PDB entry 1TMF | X-ray diffraction, 3.50 A resolution | chains 1 and 2 of the 4 polymer chains in the assembly

[Chain 1]
Name: Theiler's murine encephalomyelitis virus (subunit VP1)
From: Theiler's encephalomyelitis virus
UniProt: P08544 (POLG_TMEVB); residues 1-276 here correspond to UniProt positions 647-922 (UniProt number = residue number + 646)
Chain sequence (276 residues; each row starts with the number of its first residue):
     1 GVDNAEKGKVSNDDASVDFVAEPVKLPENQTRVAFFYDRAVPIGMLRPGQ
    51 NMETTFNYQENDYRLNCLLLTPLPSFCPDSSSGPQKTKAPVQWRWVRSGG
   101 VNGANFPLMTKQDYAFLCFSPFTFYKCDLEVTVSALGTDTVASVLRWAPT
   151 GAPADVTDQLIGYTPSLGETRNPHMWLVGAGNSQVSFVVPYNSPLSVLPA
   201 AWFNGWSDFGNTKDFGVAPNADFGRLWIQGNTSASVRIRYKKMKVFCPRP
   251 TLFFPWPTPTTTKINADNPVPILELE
Construct notes: conflict Thr-138 (Met784 in P08544), Asp-139 (Thr785 in P08544), Thr-140 (Arg786 in P08544)
Curated features (UniProtKB/Swiss-Prot):
  - site: Glu-276 (Cleavage)

[Chain 2]
Name: Theiler's murine encephalomyelitis virus (subunit VP2)
From: Theiler's encephalomyelitis virus
UniProt: P08544 (POLG_TMEVB); residues 1-267 here correspond to UniProt positions 148-414 (UniProt number = residue number + 147)
Chain sequence (267 residues; each row starts with the number of its first residue):
     1 DQNTEEMENLSDRVASDKAGNSATNTQSTVGRLCGYGKSHHGEHPASCAD
    51 TATDKVLAAERYYTIDLASWTTSQEAFSHIRIPLPHVLAGEDGGVFGATL
   101 RRHYLCKTGWRVQVQCNASQFHAGSLLVFMAPEFYTGKGTKTGTMEPSDP
   151 FTMDTEWRSPQGAPTGYRYDSRTGFFATNHQNQWQWTVYPHQILNLRTNT
   201 TVDLEVPYVNVAPSSSWTQHANWTLVVAVLSPLQYATGSSPDVQITASLQ
   251 PVNPVFNGLRHETVIAQ
Curated features (UniProtKB/Swiss-Prot):
  - site: Gln-267 (Cleavage)

[Chain 1 / chain 2 interface]
Residue-residue contacts (86; chain 1 residue first):
  Asn-4(1) with Asp-1(2)
  Glu-6(1) with Val-30(2); Gln-192(2); Ile-193(2), hydrogen bond (backbone-backbone); Asn-195(2); Thr-198(2), hydrogen bond; Asn-199(2)
  Lys-7(1) with Val-30(2); Leu-33(2); Gln-192(2)
  Gly-8(1) with Leu-33(2); His-191(2)
  Asp-79(1) with Met-145(2)
  Arg-94(1) with Glu-146(2), salt bridge; Tyr-169(2), hydrogen bond
  Trp-95(1) with Arg-168(2); Tyr-169(2), hydrophobic; Phe-176(2); Ala-177(2), hydrophobic
  Val-96(1) with Arg-168(2); Gly-174(2); Phe-175(2); Phe-176(2), hydrogen bond (backbone-backbone)
  Arg-97(1) with Arg-168(2); Arg-172(2); Thr-173(2); Gly-174(2)
  Asn-105(1) with Gly-174(2); Phe-175(2)
  Leu-108(1) with Phe-175(2), hydrophobic
  Tyr-114(1) with Phe-175(2)
  Leu-117(1) with Phe-176(2), hydrophobic; His-180(2)
  Thr-123(1) with Glu-133(2)
  Phe-124(1) with Glu-133(2); Val-209(2), hydrophobic
  Leu-195(1) with Val-211(2), hydrophobic
  Ser-196(1) with Val-211(2), hydrogen bond (backbone-backbone)
  Val-197(1) with Asn-210(2); Val-211(2)
  Ala-201(1) with Thr-178(2)
  Trp-202(1) with Glu-133(2); Phe-134(2); Tyr-135(2); Asn-179(2)
  Phe-203(1) with Glu-133(2); His-220(2)
  Asn-204(1) with Pro-150(2); Gln-219(2); His-220(2); Ala-221(2), hydrogen bond (backbone-backbone)
  Gly-205(1) with Gln-219(2)
  Trp-206(1) with Glu-146(2), hydrogen bond; Phe-151(2), hydrophobic; Gln-219(2), hydrogen bond (backbone-side chain)
  Ser-207(1) with Gln-219(2)
  Asp-208(1) with Gln-219(2), hydrogen bond
  Asn-211(1) with Glu-146(2)
  Thr-212(1) with Lys-141(2); Thr-144(2); Glu-146(2)
  Lys-213(1) with Glu-146(2), hydrogen bond (backbone-side chain)
  Asp-214(1) with Glu-146(2), hydrogen bond (backbone-side chain)
  Phe-215(1) with Glu-146(2), hydrogen bond (backbone-side chain); Pro-147(2), hydrophobic; Pro-150(2), hydrophobic
  Cys-247(1) with Tyr-36(2), hydrogen bond
  Pro-248(1) with Tyr-36(2); Val-188(2), hydrophobic
  Arg-249(1) with Glu-133(2); His-180(2), hydrogen bond (side chain-backbone); Val-188(2); Tyr-189(2)
  Pro-250(1) with Asn-182(2); Gln-185(2); Val-188(2); Tyr-189(2)
  Thr-251(1) with Asn-182(2), hydrogen bond (backbone-side chain); Gln-185(2)
  Leu-252(1) with Phe-176(2), hydrophobic; His-180(2); Asn-182(2)
  Phe-253(1) with Pro-164(2); Asn-182(2); Trp-184(2)
  Trp-256(1) with Trp-184(2), hydrophobic
Interface residues without a listed pair, chain 1 (45 interface residues in all): Val-2, Pro-74, Phe-106, Leu-198, Ala-200, Gly-216
Interface residues without a listed pair, chain 2 (49 interface residues in all): Pro-132, Thr-136, Gly-162, Ala-163, Gln-181, Trp-186

[Overview]
45 residues of chain 1 and 49 residues of chain 2 are in contact; the contacts include 15 hydrogen bonds and 1
salt bridge. Polar contacts include Arg-94(1)/Glu-146(2), Glu-6(1)/Thr-198(2) and Arg-94(1)/Tyr-169(2).
Here chain 1 is Theiler's murine encephalomyelitis virus (subunit VP1) and chain 2 is Theiler's murine
encephalomyelitis virus (subunit VP2), both from Theiler's encephalomyelitis virus. Entry 1TMF
(Three-dimensional structure of theiler murine encephalomyelitis virus (bean strain)) was determined by X-ray
diffraction.
